8BJE - chain A; structure by X-ray diffraction, 1.49 A resolution.

== Chain A ==
Protein: Peptidyl-prolyl cis-trans isomerase
Source organism: Legionella pneumophila
Notes: EC 5.2.1.8
UniProt: A0A2S6FAG4 (A0A2S6FAG4_LEGPN); residues 2-134 here correspond to UniProt positions 101-233 (UniProt number = residue number + 99)
Amino-acid sequence (133 residues; numbered 2 to 134; the number before each row is that of its first residue):
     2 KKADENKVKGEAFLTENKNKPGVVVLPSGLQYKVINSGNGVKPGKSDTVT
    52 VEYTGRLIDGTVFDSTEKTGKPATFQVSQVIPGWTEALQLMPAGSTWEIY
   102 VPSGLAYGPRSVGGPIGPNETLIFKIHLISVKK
Residues lining bound ligands: WRL ((1S,5S,6R)-10-[3,5-bis(chloranyl)phenyl]sulfonyl-5-(hydroxymethyl)-3-[(1S)-1-pyridin-2-ylethyl]-3,10-diazabicyclo[4.3.1]decan-2-one): Tyr-54, Phe-64, Asp-65, Phe-76, Gln-80, Val-81, Ile-82, Trp-85, Tyr-108, Arg-111, Pro-116, Ile-117, Leu-123, Phe-125

== In short ==
Bound to chain A: compound WRL.
Chain A is Peptidyl-prolyl cis-trans isomerase (Legionella pneumophila); the structure, A structure of the
truncated LpMIP with bound inhibitor JK236, was determined by X-ray diffraction, deposited together with 8BJC,
8BK4, 8BK5 and 8BK6.
